PDB entry 7SG4 | electron microscopy, 3.43 A resolution | chains A and B of the 5 polymer chains in the assembly

[Chain A (and B)]
Protein: Spike glycoprotein
Source organism: Severe acute respiratory syndrome coronavirus
Notes: chain B of this document is another copy of the same molecule, construct and numbering; everything in this record applies to it too
UniProt: P59594 (SPIKE_SARS); numbering as in UniProt (aligned over 1-1190)
Amino-acid sequence (1270 residues; numbered 1 to 1270; the number before each row is that of its first residue):
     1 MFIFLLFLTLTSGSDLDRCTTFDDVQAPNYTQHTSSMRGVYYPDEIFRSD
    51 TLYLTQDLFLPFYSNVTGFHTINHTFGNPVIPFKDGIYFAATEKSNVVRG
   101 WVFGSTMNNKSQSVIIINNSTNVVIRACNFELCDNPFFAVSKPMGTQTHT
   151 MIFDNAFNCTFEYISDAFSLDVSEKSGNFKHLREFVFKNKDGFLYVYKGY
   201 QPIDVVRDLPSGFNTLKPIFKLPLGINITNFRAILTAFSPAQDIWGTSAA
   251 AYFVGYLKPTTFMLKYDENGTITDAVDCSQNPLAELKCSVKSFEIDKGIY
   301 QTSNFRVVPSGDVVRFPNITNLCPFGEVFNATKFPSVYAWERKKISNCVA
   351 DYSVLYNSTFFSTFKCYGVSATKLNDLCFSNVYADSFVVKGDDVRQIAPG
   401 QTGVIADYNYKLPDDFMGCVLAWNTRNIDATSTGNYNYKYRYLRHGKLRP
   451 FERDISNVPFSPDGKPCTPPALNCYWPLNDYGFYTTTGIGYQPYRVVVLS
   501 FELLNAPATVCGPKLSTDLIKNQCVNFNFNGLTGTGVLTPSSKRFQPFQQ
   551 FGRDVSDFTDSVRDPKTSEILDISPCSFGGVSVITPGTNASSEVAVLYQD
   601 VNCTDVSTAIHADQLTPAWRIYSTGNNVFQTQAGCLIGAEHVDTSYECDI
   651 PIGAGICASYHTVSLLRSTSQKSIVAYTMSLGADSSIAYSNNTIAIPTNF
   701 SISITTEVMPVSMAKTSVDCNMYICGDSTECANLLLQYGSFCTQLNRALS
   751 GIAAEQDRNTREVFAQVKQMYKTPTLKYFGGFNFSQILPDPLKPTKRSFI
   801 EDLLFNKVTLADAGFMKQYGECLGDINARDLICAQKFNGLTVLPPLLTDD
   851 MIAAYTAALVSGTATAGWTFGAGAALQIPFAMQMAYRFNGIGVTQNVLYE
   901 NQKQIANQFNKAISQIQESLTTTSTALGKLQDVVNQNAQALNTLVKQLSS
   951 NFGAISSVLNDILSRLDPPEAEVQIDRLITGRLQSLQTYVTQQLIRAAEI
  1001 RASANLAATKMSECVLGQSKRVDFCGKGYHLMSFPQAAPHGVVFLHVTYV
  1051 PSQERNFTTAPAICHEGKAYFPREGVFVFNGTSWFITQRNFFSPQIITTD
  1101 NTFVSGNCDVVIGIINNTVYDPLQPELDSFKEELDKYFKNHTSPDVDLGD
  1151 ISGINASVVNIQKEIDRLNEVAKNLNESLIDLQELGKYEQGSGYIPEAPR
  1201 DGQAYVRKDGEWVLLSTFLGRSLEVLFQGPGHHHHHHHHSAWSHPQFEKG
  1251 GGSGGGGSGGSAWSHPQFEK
Not modelled in the structure: 1-34, 1130-1270
Construct notes: engineered mutation Pro968 (Lys in P59594), Pro969 (Val in P59594); expression tag (1191-1270)
Cystine bridges: Cys128-Cys159, Cys278-Cys288, Cys323-Cys348, Cys366-Cys419, Cys378-Cys511, Cys467-Cys474, Cys524-Cys576, Cys603-Cys635, Cys648-Cys657, Cys720-Cys742, Cys725-Cys731, Cys1014-Cys1025, Cys1064-Cys1108
Covalently attached groups: N-acetylglucosamine (NAG) linked to Asn65, Asn109, Asn158, Asn227, Asn269, Asn318, Asn330, Asn357, Asn589, Asn602, Asn691, Asn699, Asn783, Asn1056, Asn1080, Asn1116
UniProt features mapped onto this chain:
  - region: Ser798 to Tyr819 (Fusion peptide 1), Lys817 to Phe837 (Fusion peptide 2), Asp1145 to Glu1184 (Heptad repeat 2)
  - site (Cleavage): Arg667, Ser668, Arg797, Ser798
  - glycosylation (N-linked (GlcNAc...) asparagine): Asn29, Asn65, Asn73, Asn109, Asn118, Asn119, Asn158, Asn227, Asn269, Asn318, Asn330, Asn357, Asn589, Asn602, Asn691, Asn699, Asn783, Asn1056, Asn1080, Asn1116 and 3 more in UniProt
  - natural variant: Ser49 (S49L: In strain: Isolate GZ50), Gly77 (G77D: In strain: Isolate BJ01, Isolate BJ02 and 7 more), Asn78 (N78D: In strain: Isolate GD03), Asn118 (N118S: In strain: Isolate Shanghai LY), Ala139 (A139V: In strain: Isolate GD03), Met144 (M144L: In strain: Isolate BJ03), Gln147 (Q147R: In strain: Isolate GD03), Phe193 (F193S: In strain: Isolate Shanghai LY), Asn227 (N227K: In strain: Isolate SZ3), Ser239 (S239L: In strain: Isolate GD01 and Isolate SZ3), Ile244 (I244T: In strain: Isolate BJ01, Isolate BJ02 and 8 more), Thr261 (T261K: In strain: Isolate SZ3), 31 further natural variant entries in UniProt
  - mutagenesis: Cys323 (C323A: No effect on human ACE2 binding in vitro), Cys348 (C348A: Complete loss of human ACE2 binding in vitro), Glu452 (E452A: 90% loss of human ACE2 binding in vitro), Asp454 (D454A: Complete loss of human ACE2 binding in vitro), Asp463 (D463A: Partial loss of human ACE2 binding in vitro), Cys467 (C467A: Complete loss of human ACE2 binding in vitro), Cys474 (C474A: Complete loss of human ACE2 binding in vitro), Asp480 (D480A: No effect on human ACE2 binding in vitro), Arg667 (R667S: 40% loss of cell-cell fusion), Lys672 (K672S: No effect on cell-cell fusion), Arg797 (R797N: Complete loss of trypsin-induced membrane fusion)

[Interface between chain A and chain B]
Pairs across the interface (115):
  Asn304(A) with Asp719(B)
  Arg306(A) with Asp719(B), salt bridge; Asn721(B); Asp727(B), salt bridge
  Arg544(A) with Asn269(B), hydrogen bond
  Gln546(A) with Lys217(B), hydrogen bond; Asn269(B)
  Phe548(A) with Tyr42(B), hydrophobic; Asp44(B); Glu45(B); Lys217(B); Pro218(B), hydrophobic
  Gln549(A) with Glu45(B); Phe47(B); Arg48(B); Gly270(B)
  Gln550(A) with Glu45(B), hydrogen bond
  Phe551(A) with Glu45(B); Ile46(B); Phe47(B)
  Gly552(A) with Phe47(B)
  Arg553(A) with Ile46(B); Arg48(B)
  Ser556(A) with Val945(B)
  Phe558(A) with Asn838(B)
  Pro575(A) with Phe837(B), hydrophobic
  Phe578(A) with Asp719(B); Met722(B), hydrophobic; Lys836(B); Gly839(B)
  Asp600(A) with Lys836(B), salt bridge
  Gln632(A) with Arg829(B), hydrogen bond
  Pro651(A) with Leu846(B), hydrophobic
  Gly653(A) with Pro845(B)
  Ala654(A) with Pro845(B), hydrogen bond (backbone-backbone); Leu846(B); Thr848(B)
  Gly655(A) with Leu846(B), hydrogen bond (backbone-backbone); Met851(B)
  Ile656(A) with Leu846(B)
  Thr678(A) with Met851(B)
  Met679(A) with Leu847(B), hydrophobic; Met851(B)
  Leu681(A) with Met851(B), hydrophobic; Ala854(B), hydrophobic; Tyr855(B), hydrogen bond (backbone-side chain)
  Gly682(A) with Met770(B)
  Ala683(A) with Gln769(B); Met770(B), hydrogen bond (backbone-backbone)
  Asp684(A) with Met770(B)
  Ser685(A) with Gln769(B), hydrogen bond; Met770(B), hydrogen bond (backbone-backbone); Tyr771(B); Lys772(B), hydrogen bond (backbone-backbone)
  Ile687(A) with Tyr771(B), hydrophobic; Thr865(B); Ala875(B), hydrophobic; Gln877(B)
  Ala688(A) with Gln877(B)
  Tyr689(A) with Phe779(B); Thr865(B); Ile878(B); Pro879(B); Phe880(B), hydrogen bond (side chain-backbone)
  Ser690(A) with Pro879(B)
  Asn691(A) with Pro879(B)
  Thr693(A) with Gln877(B); Pro879(B)
  Ile694(A) with Gln877(B); Ile878(B), hydrophobic
  Ala695(A) with Leu876(B); Gln877(B), hydrogen bond (backbone-backbone)
  Pro697(A) with Leu876(B), hydrophobic
  Gln939(A) with Arg747(B)
  Thr943(A) with Ser740(B); Gln744(B)
  Gln947(A) with Tyr738(B), hydrogen bond (side chain-backbone); Gly739(B); Ser740(B), hydrogen bond (side chain-backbone); Phe741(B)
  Ser950(A) with Gln737(B); Gly739(B)
  Asn951(A) with Gln737(B), hydrogen bond (backbone-backbone)
  Phe952(A) with Gln737(B), hydrogen bond (backbone-backbone)
  Gly953(A) with Gln737(B)
  Gln984(A) with Gln987(B), hydrogen bond
  Thr991(A) with Thr991(B)
  Gln992(A) with Leu994(B)
  Ile995(A) with Ile995(B), hydrophobic
  Glu999(A) with Arg1001(B), salt bridge
  Arg1021(A) with Glu1013(B), salt bridge
  Val1022(A) with Ser1012(B)
  Gly1028(A) with Ala872(B)
  Tyr1029(A) with Ala872(B), hydrophobic
  Glu1054(A) with Leu876(B)
  Asn1056(A) with Gln877(B), hydrogen bond
  Thr1059(A) with Met882(B)
  Pro1061(A) with Tyr899(B), hydrophobic
  Phe1071(A) with Asn896(B); Tyr899(B), hydrophobic
  Pro1072(A) with Gln895(B), hydrogen bond (backbone-side chain)
  Arg1073(A) with Gln895(B)
  Gly1075(A) with Tyr886(B), hydrogen bond (backbone-side chain)
  Val1076(A) with Met882(B), hydrophobic; Tyr886(B)
  Arg1089(A) with Trp868(B); Tyr886(B)
  Phe1103(A) with Thr894(B); Asn896(B)
  Ser1105(A) with Asn896(B), hydrogen bond; Glu900(B), hydrogen bond
  Val1110(A) with Glu900(B)
  Ile1112(A) with Gln902(B)
  Leu1123(A) with Leu1123(B), hydrophobic
  Leu1127(A) with Glu1126(B)
Other interface residues (no listed pair), chain A (85 interface residues in all): Thr533, Val555, Asp557, Ala633, Cys648, Ile652, Cys657, Asn692, Lys946, Thr988, Asp1023, Val1050, Pro1051, Ala1060, Gly1106, Val1111
Other interface residues (no listed pair), chain B (80 interface residues in all): Thr51, Pro844, Gly862, Ala864, Ala866, Gly871, Gly873, Lys903, Leu948, Ser949, Asn960, Thr1009, Leu1016, Gly1017, Arg1021

[Overview]
Chain A and chain B form an interface of 85 and 80 residues respectively; the contacts include 23 hydrogen
bonds and 5 salt bridges. Polar contacts include Arg306(A)-Asp719(B), Arg306(A)-Asp727(B) and
Asp600(A)-Lys836(B). Covalently linked N-acetylglucosamine: at Asn65(A), Asn109(A), Asn158(A), Asn227(A),
Asn269(A) and Asn318(A) and 10 more.
Chain A and chain B are both Spike glycoprotein (Severe acute respiratory syndrome coronavirus); the
structure, Structure of SARS-CoV S protein in complex with Receptor Binding Domain antibody DH1047, was
determined by electron microscopy.
